Entry 6HW9 (X-ray diffraction, 2.80 A resolution); this record covers chains A and B of the 28 polymer chains in the assembly.

[Chain A]
Protein: Proteasome subunit alpha type-2
Source organism: Saccharomyces cerevisiae (strain ATCC 204508 / S288c)
Notes: EC 3.4.25.1
Reference sequence: P23639 (PSA2_YEAST); numbering as in UniProt (aligned over 1-250)
Chain sequence (250 residues; each row starts with the number of its first residue):
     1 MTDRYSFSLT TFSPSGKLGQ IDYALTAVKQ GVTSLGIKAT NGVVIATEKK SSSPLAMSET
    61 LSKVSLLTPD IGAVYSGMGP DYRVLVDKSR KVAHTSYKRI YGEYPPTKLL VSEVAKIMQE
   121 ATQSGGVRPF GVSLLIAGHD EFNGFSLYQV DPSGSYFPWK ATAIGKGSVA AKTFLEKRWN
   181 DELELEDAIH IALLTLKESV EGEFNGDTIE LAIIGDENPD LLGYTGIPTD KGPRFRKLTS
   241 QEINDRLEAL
Swiss-Prot annotation at these positions:
  - cross-link: K108 (Glycyl lysine isopeptide (Lys-Gly) (interchain with G-Cter in ubiquitin))

[Chain B]
Protein: Proteasome subunit alpha type-3
Source organism: Saccharomyces cerevisiae (strain ATCC 204508 / S288c)
Notes: EC 3.4.25.1
Reference sequence: P23638 (PSA3_YEAST); residues 0-257 here correspond to UniProt positions 1-258 (UniProt number = residue number + 1)
Chain sequence (258 residues; row label = number of the first residue in the row; numbering starts at 0):
     0 MGSRRYDSRT TIFSPEGRLY QVEYALESIS HAGTAIGIMA SDGIVLAAER KVTSTLLEQD
    60 TSTEKLYKLN DKIAVAVAGL TADAEILINT ARIHAQNYLK TYNEDIPVEI LVRRLSDIKQ
   120 GYTQHGGLRP FGVSFIYAGY DDRYGYQLYT SNPSGNYTGW KAISVGANTS AAQTLLQMDY
   180 KDDMKVDDAI ELALKTLSKT TDSSALTYDR LEFATIRKGA NDGEVYQKIF KPQEIKDILV
   240 KTGITKKDED EEADEDMK
Not modelled in the structure: 0, 245-257
Swiss-Prot annotation at these positions:
  - cross-link (Glycyl lysine isopeptide (Lys-Gly)): K99 (interchain with G-Cter in ubiquitin), K198 (interchain with G-Cter in ubiquitin), K230 (interchain with G-Cter in ubiquitin)

[Chain A / chain B interface]
Residue-residue contacts - 59 pairs, chain A then chain B:
  R4(A) - S2(B)  hydrogen bond (backbone-side chain)
  Y5(A) - S2(B)
  Y5(A) - Y5(B)
  S6(A) - G125(B)
  S6(A) - L127(B)
  F7(A) - S2(B)
  F7(A) - Y5(B)
  F7(A) - D6(B)
  F7(A) - G126(B)
  S8(A) - G126(B)  hydrogen bond (backbone-backbone)
  S8(A) - L127(B)
  S8(A) - R128(B)  hydrogen bond (side chain-backbone)
  T10(A) - R128(B)
  T11(A) - S7(B)
  T11(A) - T9(B)
  T11(A) - Q20(B)
  F12(A) - Q20(B)
  F12(A) - Y23(B)
  F12(A) - R128(B)
  F12(A) - P129(B)
  F12(A) - G131(B)
  S13(A) - Y23(B)
  P14(A) - Y23(B)  hydrophobic
  P14(A) - E26(B)
  S15(A) - E26(B)
  S15(A) - H30(B)
  G16(A) - Y23(B)
  G16(A) - S27(B)  hydrogen bond (backbone-side chain)
  L18(A) - R128(B)
  K38(A) - E57(B)  salt bridge
  S112(A) - E84(B)
  K116(A) - I85(B)
  Q119(A) - A81(B)
  Q119(A) - D82(B)  hydrogen bond
  Q119(A) - I85(B)
  Q119(A) - R128(B)
  T122(A) - R128(B)  hydrogen bond (backbone-side chain)
  Q123(A) - Y121(B)
  Q123(A) - L127(B)
  Q123(A) - R128(B)  hydrogen bond (side chain-backbone)
  Q123(A) - F130(B)
  G125(A) - L127(B)
  S153(A) - A81(B)
  G154(A) - A81(B)
  S155(A) - A81(B)
  Y156(A) - E84(B)  hydrogen bond
  P158(A) - L56(B)
  P158(A) - E57(B)  hydrogen bond (backbone-backbone)
  P158(A) - T60(B)
  P158(A) - S61(B)
  W159(A) - S53(B)
  W159(A) - L55(B)
  W159(A) - L56(B)
  K160(A) - L55(B)  hydrogen bond (backbone-backbone)
  K160(A) - E57(B)
  A161(A) - L55(B)
  L175(A) - L55(B)
  E176(A) - T54(B)
  E176(A) - L55(B)
Other interface residues (no listed pair), chain A (35 interface residues in all): S124, Y148, F157, K172, W179
Other interface residues (no listed pair), chain B (32 interface residues in all): A24, L79, T80

[Summary]
The interface between chain A and chain B involves 35 residues on one side and 32 on the other, with 10
hydrogen bonds and 1 salt bridge. Polar contacts include K38(A)-E57(B), R4(A)-S2(B) and S8(A)-R128(B).
Here chain A is Proteasome subunit alpha type-2 and chain B is Proteasome subunit alpha type-3, both from
Saccharomyces cerevisiae (strain ATCC 204508 / S288c). Entry 6HW9 (Yeast 20S proteasome in complex with 41b)
was determined by X-ray diffraction together with 6HTB, 6HTC, 6HTD, 6HTP, 6HTR, 6HUB and 30 further entries
from the same study.
